PDB entry 1PRT | X-ray diffraction, 2.90 A resolution | chains A and C of the 6 polymer chains in the assembly

Chain A:
Protein: Pertussis toxin (subunit S1)
Organism: Bordetella pertussis
UniProtKB: P04977 (TOX1_BORPE); residues 2-235 here correspond to UniProt positions 36-269 (UniProt number = residue number + 34)
Chain sequence (234 residues; numbered 2 to 235; the number before each row is that of its first residue):
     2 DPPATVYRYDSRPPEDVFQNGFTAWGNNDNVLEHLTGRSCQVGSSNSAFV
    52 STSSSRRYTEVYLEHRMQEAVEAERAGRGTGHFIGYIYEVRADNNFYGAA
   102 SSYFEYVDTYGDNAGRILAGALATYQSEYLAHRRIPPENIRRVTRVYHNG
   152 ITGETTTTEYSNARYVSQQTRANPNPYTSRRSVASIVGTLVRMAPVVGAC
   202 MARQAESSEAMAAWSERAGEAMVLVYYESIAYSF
Unresolved in the structure: 211-220
Disulfides: C41-C201

Chain C:
Protein: Pertussis toxin (subunit S3)
Organism: Bordetella pertussis
UniProtKB: P04979 (TOX3_BORPE); residues 4-199 here correspond to UniProt positions 32-227 (UniProt number = residue number + 28)
Chain sequence (196 residues; numbered 4 to 199; the number before each row is that of its first residue):
     4 GIVIPPKALFTQQGGAYGRCPNGTRALTVAELRGNAELQTYLRQITPGWS
    54 IYGLYDGTYLGQAYGGIIKDAPPGAGFIYRETFCITTIYKTGQPAADHYY
   104 SKVTATRLLASTNSRLCAVFVRDGQSVIGACASPYEGRYRDMYDALRRLL
   154 YMIYMSGLAVRVHVSKEEQYYDYEDATFQTYALTGISLCNPAASIC
Disulfides: C23-C87, C120-C134, C192-C199

How chain A and chain C interact:
Contacting residue pairs - 11 pairs, chain A then chain C:
  I118(A) with L161(C), hydrophobic
  L119(A) with S159(C)
  A122(A) with L161(C), hydrophobic
  Y228(A) with M158(C), hydrogen bond (side chain-backbone); S159(C)
  I231(A) with Y154(C)
  A232(A) with Y154(C); M155(C)
  Y233(A) with R151(C); M155(C)
  S234(A) with Y154(C)
Other interface residues (no listed pair), chain A (9 interface residues in all): V197
Other interface residues (no listed pair), chain C (9 interface residues in all): R150, L152, G160

Summary:
Chain A and chain C each contribute 9 residues to their interface; the contacts include 1 hydrogen bond. The
hydrogen-bonded pair is Y228(A)-M158(C).
Chain A is Pertussis toxin (subunit S1) and chain C is Pertussis toxin (subunit S3), both from Bordetella
pertussis; the structure, The crystal structure of pertussis toxin, was determined by X-ray diffraction.
